4QXQ - chains A and B; structure by X-ray diffraction, 2.42 A resolution.

Chain A (and B):
Protein: Stimulator of interferon genes protein
Source organism: Homo sapiens
Notes: fragment: c-terminal domain; chain B of this document is another copy of the same molecule, construct and numbering; everything in this record applies to it too
UniProt: Q86WV6 (STING_HUMAN); residues 155-341 here = UniProt positions 155-341
Amino-acid sequence (188 residues; row label = number of the first residue in the row):
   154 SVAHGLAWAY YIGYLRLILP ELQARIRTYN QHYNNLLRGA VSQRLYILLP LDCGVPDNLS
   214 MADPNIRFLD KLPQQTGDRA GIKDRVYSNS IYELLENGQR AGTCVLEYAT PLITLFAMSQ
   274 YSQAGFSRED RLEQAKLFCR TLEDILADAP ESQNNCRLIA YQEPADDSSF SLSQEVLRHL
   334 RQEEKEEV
Unresolved in the structure: 336-341
Sequence notes: expression tag (154); engineered mutation A162 (Ser in Q86WV6), R232 (His in Q86WV6), I266 (Gln in Q86WV6)
Small-molecule neighbours:
  - DMXAA (1YE; (5,6-dimethyl-9-oxo-9H-xanthen-4-yl)acetic acid), molecule 1: L159, A162, Y163, G166, Y167, Y240, T263, P264, I266, T267
  - DMXAA (1YE), molecule 2: A162, I165, G166, L170, A233, G234, I235, R238, Y240
Curated features (UniProtKB/Swiss-Prot):
  - region: E340, V341 (C-terminal tail (CTT))
  - binding site (2',3'-cGAMP): Y167, R238, T263
  - binding site (2',3'-cUAMP): Y167, R238, T263
  - binding site (3',3'-c-di-GMP): Y167, R238 to S241, T263
  - modified residue: T229 (Phosphothreonine), S241 (Phosphoserine)
  - cross-link (Glycyl lysine isopeptide (Lys-Gly)): K236 (interchain with G-Cter in ubiquitin), K338 (interchain with G-Cter in SUMO)
  - natural variant: V155 (V155M: In SAVI), R232 (H232R: Activated by both 2'-3' linked cGAMP and 3'-3' linked cGAMP; this construct carries the variant), R284 (R284S: Found in a 9-month-old patient who died following a fever and severe neck abscess without indication of any severe bacterial infection)
  - mutagenesis: G158 (G158A: Constitutively active mutant that promotes the production of type I interferon in absence of cGAMP ligand; G158E: Abolished homodimerization and activation ...), G166 (G166S: Slight decrease in c-di-GMP-binding), R178 to R180 (Abolishes the endoplasmic reticulum location), G230 (G230I: Renders the enzyme sensitive to 5,6-dimethylxanthenone 4-acetic acid (DMXAA) drug, leading to activation of the STING1 pathway), K236 (K236R: Loss of deubiquitination by USP44), R238 to Y240 (Strong decrease in cGAMP-binding without affecting interaction with TBK1. Abolished ability to induce autophagy), R238 (R238A: Abolished cGAMP-binding. Abolished ability to induce autophagy), Y240 (Y240A: Abolished cGAMP-binding; Y240S: Strong decrease in c-di-GMP-binding), N242 (N242A: Strong decrease in c-di-GMP and cGAMP-binding), E260 (E260A: Strong decrease in c-di-GMP and cGAMP-binding), T263 (T263A: Strong decrease in c-di-GMP-binding), P264 (P264A: Strong decrease in c-di-GMP-binding), 7 further mutagenesis entries in UniProt
What the authors report for this chain:
  - mutagenesis - S162A/Q266I: increased signaling in response to DMXAA
  - binding site for DMXAA: A162, I165, L170, I235, I266
  - mutagenesis - G166S, I235L: unchanged signaling in response to DMXAA

Interface between chain A and chain B:
Residue-residue contacts - 52 pairs, chain A then chain B:
  S154(A) with S154(B)
  V155(A) with S154(B); G158(B)
  H157(A) with M271(B); A277(B), hydrogen bond (side chain-backbone)
  G158(A) with L159(B)
  L159(A) with G158(B); A162(B), hydrophobic
  W161(A) with M271(B), hydrophobic; Y274(B), hydrophobic; Q276(B); A277(B)
  A162(A) with L159(B), hydrophobic; T267(B)
  I165(A) with T267(B); A270(B), hydrophobic
  R169(A) with Y274(B), hydrogen bond
  P209(A) with A233(B)
  D210(A) with A233(B)
  K224(A) with D237(B)
  R232(A) with D210(B)
  A233(A) with P209(B); D210(B), hydrogen bond (backbone-side chain); I266(B)
  G234(A) with T263(B)
  K236(A) with D210(B), salt bridge; S241(B)
  D237(A) with K224(B); S241(B), hydrogen bond (backbone-side chain)
  R238(A) with V239(B); Y240(B); S241(B), hydrogen bond (backbone-side chain)
  V239(A) with R238(B); V239(B), hydrogen bond (backbone-backbone)
  Y240(A) with R238(B)
  S241(A) with D237(B), hydrogen bond (side chain-backbone)
  I266(A) with I165(B), hydrophobic
  T267(A) with A162(B); I165(B)
  A270(A) with I165(B), hydrophobic
  M271(A) with H157(B); W161(B), hydrophobic
  Y274(A) with W161(B), hydrophobic; R169(B), hydrogen bond
  Q276(A) with W161(B); D297(B), hydrogen bond (side chain-backbone); I298(B); D301(B)
  A277(A) with H157(B), hydrogen bond (backbone-side chain); W161(B)
  D297(A) with Q276(B)
  I298(A) with Q276(B)
Other interface residues (no listed pair), chain A (34 interface residues in all): Y167, D231, T263, D301
Other interface residues (no listed pair), chain B (34 interface residues in all): V155, Y167, V208, R232, G234, K236

In short:
The chain A/chain B interface involves 34 residues from each chain, with 10 hydrogen bonds and 1 salt bridge.
Polar contacts include K236(A)-D210(B), H157(A)-A277(B) and R169(A)-Y274(B). The paper reports a binding site
for DMXAA at A162(A), I165(A) and L170(A) among others; S162A/Q266I of chain A increase signaling in response
to DMXAA; 3 substitutions were tested in all.
Chain A and chain B are both Stimulator of interferon genes protein (Homo sapiens); the structure, Crystal
structure of hSTING(S162A/Q266I) in complex with DMXAA, was determined by X-ray diffraction (same publication
as 4QXO, 4QXP and 4QXR).
